8G3M - chains G and L of the 10 polymer chains in the assembly; structure by electron microscopy, 3.00 A resolution.

Chain G (and L):
Molecule: Neuraminidase
From: Influenza A virus
Notes: chain L of this document is another copy of the same molecule, construct and numbering; everything in this record applies to it too
UniProtKB: V9SU56 (V9SU56_9INFA); residue numbers follow UniProt; this construct covers 82-469
Sequence (492 residues; numbered -22 to 469; the number before each row is that of its first residue; numbers below 1 keep their minus sign (Met-22 is residue -22)):
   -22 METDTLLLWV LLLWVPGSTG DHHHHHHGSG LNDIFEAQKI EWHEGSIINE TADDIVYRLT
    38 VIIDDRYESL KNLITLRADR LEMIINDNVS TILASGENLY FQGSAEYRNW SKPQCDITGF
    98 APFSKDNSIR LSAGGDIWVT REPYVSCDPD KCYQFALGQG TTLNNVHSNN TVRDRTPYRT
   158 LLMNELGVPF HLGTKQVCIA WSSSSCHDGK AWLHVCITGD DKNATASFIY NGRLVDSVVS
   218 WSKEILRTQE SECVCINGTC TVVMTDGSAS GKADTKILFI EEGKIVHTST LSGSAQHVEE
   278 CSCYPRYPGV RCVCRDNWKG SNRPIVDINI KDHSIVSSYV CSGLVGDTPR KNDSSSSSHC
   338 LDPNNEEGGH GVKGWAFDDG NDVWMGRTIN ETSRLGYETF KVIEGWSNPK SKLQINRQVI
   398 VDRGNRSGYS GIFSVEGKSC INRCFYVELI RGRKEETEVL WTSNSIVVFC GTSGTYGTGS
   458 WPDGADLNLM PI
Disordered / not traced: -22 to 81
Disulfides: Cys92-Cys417, Cys124-Cys129, Cys175-Cys193, Cys183-Cys230, Cys232-Cys237, Cys278-Cys291, Cys280-Cys289, Cys318-Cys337, Cys421-Cys447
Glycans and other covalent adducts: N-acetylglucosamine (NAG) linked to Asn86, Asn146, Asn329, Asn367; glycan linked to Asn200, Asn234
Sequence notes: initiating methionine (-22); expression tag (-21 to 81)
Bound ions: Ca2+: Asp293, Gly297, Asp324, Gly345, His347

Chain G / chain L interface:
Pairs across the interface (62):
  Ala98(G) - Leu211(L)  hydrophobic
  Pro99(G) - Thr195(L)
  Pro99(G) - Ser204(L)  hydrogen bond (backbone-side chain)
  Pro99(G) - Leu211(L)
  Phe100(G) - Cys175(L)
  Phe100(G) - Gly209(L)
  Phe100(G) - Arg210(L)
  Phe100(G) - Leu211(L)
  Ser101(G) - Ile176(L)
  Lys102(G) - Tyr155(L)
  Lys102(G) - Gln173(L)
  Lys102(G) - Ile176(L)
  Asp103(G) - Gln173(L)  hydrogen bond (backbone-side chain)
  Asn104(G) - Tyr155(L)  hydrogen bond (side chain-backbone)
  Asn104(G) - Thr157(L)
  Asn104(G) - Gln173(L)  hydrogen bond
  Arg107(G) - Gln136(L)
  Arg107(G) - Gly137(L)  hydrogen bond (side chain-backbone)
  Arg107(G) - Asn142(L)  hydrogen bond (backbone-side chain)
  Arg107(G) - His144(L)  hydrogen bond (backbone-side chain)
  Arg107(G) - Tyr155(L)
  Leu108(G) - Trp115(L)  hydrophobic
  Leu108(G) - Asn142(L)
  Ala110(G) - Asn142(L)
  Ala110(G) - His144(L)
  Gly111(G) - Asp113(L)
  Gly111(G) - Thr139(L)  hydrogen bond (backbone-side chain)
  Gly111(G) - Asn142(L)
  Gly112(G) - Asp113(L)
  Gly112(G) - Leu169(L)
  Asp113(G) - Leu169(L)
  Pro126(G) - Arg210(L)
  Asp127(G) - Arg210(L)
  Glu162(G) - Lys172(L)  salt bridge
  Leu163(G) - Lys172(L)
  Gly164(G) - Gln173(L)  hydrogen bond (backbone-side chain)
  Val165(G) - Gly170(L)
  Pro166(G) - Leu169(L)
  Pro166(G) - Thr171(L)
  His168(G) - Gly170(L)
  Glu413(G) - Arg210(L)  hydrogen bond (backbone-side chain)
  Lys415(G) - Glu259(L)  salt bridge
  Thr449(G) - Ser214(L)  hydrogen bond
  Gly451(G) - Ser214(L)
  Thr452(G) - Ser214(L)  hydrogen bond (backbone-side chain)
  Thr452(G) - Val215(L)  hydrogen bond (backbone-backbone)
  Thr452(G) - Val216(L)  hydrogen bond (side chain-backbone)
  Tyr453(G) - Thr202(L)
  Tyr453(G) - Val216(L)
  Gly454(G) - Asn200(L)
  Gly454(G) - Thr202(L)  hydrogen bond (backbone-side chain)
  Gly454(G) - Val216(L)
  Thr455(G) - Gly196(L)
  Thr455(G) - Asp197(L)  hydrogen bond
  Thr455(G) - Asn200(L)  hydrogen bond (backbone-backbone)
  Gly456(G) - Asp197(L)
  Ser457(G) - Pro154(L)
  Trp458(G) - Pro154(L)
  Trp458(G) - Thr195(L)
  Gly461(G) - Tyr155(L)
  Ala462(G) - His144(L)
  Asp463(G) - His144(L)  hydrogen bond (backbone-side chain)
Also at the interface, not in a pair above, chain G (44 interface residues in all): Val412, Asn419, Val444, Cys447, Gly448, Pro459, Asp460, Leu466, Met467
Also at the interface, not in a pair above, chain L (37 interface residues in all): Thr138, Asn141, Val143, Val174, Ile206, Asn208, Asp213

In short:
Chain G and chain L form an interface of 44 and 37 residues respectively; the contacts include 18 hydrogen
bonds and 2 salt bridges. Polar pairs include Glu162(G)-Lys172(L), Lys415(G)-Glu259(L) and Pro99(G)-Ser204(L).
N-acetylglucosamine is covalently linked to Asn86(G), Asn146(G), Asn329(G) and Asn367(G).
Both chains are Neuraminidase (Influenza A virus). Entry 8G3M (N2 neuraminidase of A/Tanzania/205/2010 H3N2 in
complex with 3 FNI9 Fab molecules) was determined by electron microscopy together with 8G30, 8G3N, 8G3O, 8G3V
and 8G40 from the same study.
